1D7J - chain A; structure by X-ray diffraction, 1.85 A resolution.

Chain A:
Name: Protein (FK506-binding protein)
From: Homo sapiens
Notes: EC 5.2.1.8
UniProtKB: P62942 (FKB1A_HUMAN); residues 1-107 here = UniProt positions 1-107
Sequence (107 residues; numbered 1 to 107; the number before each row is that of its first residue):
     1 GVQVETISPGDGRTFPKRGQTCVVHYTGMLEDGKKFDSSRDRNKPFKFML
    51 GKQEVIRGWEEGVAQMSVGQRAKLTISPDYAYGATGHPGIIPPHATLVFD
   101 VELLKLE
Ligand contacts: 4-hydroxy-2-butanone (BUQ): Y26, D37, F46, E54, V55, I56, W59, Y82, F99

In short:
Bound to chain A: 4-hydroxy-2-butanone.
Chain A is Protein (FK506-binding protein) (Homo sapiens); the structure, Fkbp complexed with
4-hydroxy-2-butanone, was determined by X-ray diffraction together with 1D6O, 1D7H and 1D7I from the same
study.
